Entry 7XV3 (electron microscopy, 2.76 A resolution); this record covers chains A and B of the 5 polymer chains in the assembly.

# Chain A
Name: Engineered G protein subunit S (mini-Gs)
From: Homo sapiens
Chain sequence (361 residues; row label = number of the first residue in the row; note: 26 numbers in that range are skipped by the numbering (no residue carries them; nothing is unmodelled there)):
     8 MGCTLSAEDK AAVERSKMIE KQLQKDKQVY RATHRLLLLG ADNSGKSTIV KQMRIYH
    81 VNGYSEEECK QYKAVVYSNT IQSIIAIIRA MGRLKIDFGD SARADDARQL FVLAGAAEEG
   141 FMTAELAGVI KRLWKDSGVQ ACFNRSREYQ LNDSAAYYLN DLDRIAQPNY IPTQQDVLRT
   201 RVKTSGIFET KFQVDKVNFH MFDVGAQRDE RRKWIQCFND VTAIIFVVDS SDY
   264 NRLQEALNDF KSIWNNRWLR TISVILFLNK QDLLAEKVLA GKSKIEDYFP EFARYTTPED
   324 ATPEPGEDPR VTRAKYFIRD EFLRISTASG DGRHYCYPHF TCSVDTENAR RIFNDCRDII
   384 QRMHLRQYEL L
Disordered / not traced: 8-11, 81-203

# Chain B
Name: Guanine nucleotide-binding protein G(I)/G(S)/G(T) subunit beta-1
From: Homo sapiens
UniProtKB: P62873 (GBB1_HUMAN); numbering as in UniProt (aligned over 2-340)
Chain sequence (345 residues; each row starts with the number of its first residue; numbers below 1 keep their minus sign (Met-4 is residue -4)):
    -4 MGSLLQSELD QLRQEAEQLK NQIRDARKAC ADATLSQITN NIDPVGRIQM RTRRTLRGHL
    56 AKIYAMHWGT DSRLLVSASQ DGKLIIWDSY TTNKVHAIPL RSSWVMTCAY APSGNYVACG
   116 GLDNICSIYN LKTREGNVRV SRELAGHTGY LSCCRFLDDN QIVTSSGDTT CALWDIETGQ
   176 QTTTFTGHTG DVMSLSLAPD TRLFVSGACD ASAKLWDVRE GMCRQTFTGH ESDINAICFF
   236 PNGNAFATGS DDATCRLFDL RADQELMTYS HDNIICGITS VSFSKSGRLL LAGYDDFNCN
   296 VWDALKADRA GVLAGHDNRV SCLGVTDDGM AVATGSWDSF LKIWN
Disordered / not traced: -4 to 2
Differences from the reference sequence: initiating methionine (-4); expression tag (-3 to 1)
UniProt features mapped onto this chain:
  - modified residue: Ser2 (N-acetylserine), His266 (Phosphohistidine)
  - natural variant: Leu30 (L30F: In MRD42; uncertain significance), Arg52 (R52G: In MRD42), Gly64 (G64V: In MRD42), Asp76 (D76E: In MRD42; D76G: In MRD42), Gly77 (G77S: In MRD42), Lys78 (K78R: In MRD42), Ile80 (I80N: In MRD42; I80T: In MRD42), His91 (H91R: In MRD42; uncertain significance), Ala92 (A92T: In MRD42), Pro94 (P94S: In MRD42), Leu95 (L95P: In MRD42), Arg96 (R96L: In MRD42), 5 further natural variant entries in UniProt

# How chain A and chain B interact
Pairs across the interface (39):
  Ala19(A) with Asn88(B)
  Arg22(A) with Val90(B), hydrogen bond (side chain-backbone); His91(B)
  Ser23(A) with Asn88(B), hydrogen bond; Lys89(B)
  Ile26(A) with Val90(B)
  Glu27(A) with Lys89(B), salt bridge
  Leu30(A) with Lys78(B)
  Asp33(A) with Lys78(B), salt bridge
  Lys34(A) with Leu55(B)
  Gly206(A) with Asp118(B)
  Phe222(A) with Trp99(B), hydrophobic
  Ala226(A) with Asn119(B); Thr143(B)
  Gln227(A) with Leu117(B); Asn119(B); Tyr145(B)
  Arg228(A) with Gly162(B), hydrogen bond (side chain-backbone); Asp163(B); Thr164(B); Asp186(B), salt bridge
  Arg232(A) with Cys204(B); Asp228(B), salt bridge
  Lys233(A) with Tyr145(B); Met188(B); Cys204(B); Asp228(B), salt bridge; Asn230(B)
  Trp234(A) with Leu117(B), hydrophobic; Tyr145(B)
  Gln236(A) with Arg314(B), hydrogen bond
  Cys237(A) with Lys57(B), hydrogen bond (backbone-side chain); Gln75(B), hydrogen bond; Trp99(B)
  Phe238(A) with Trp99(B), hydrophobic
  Asn239(A) with Lys57(B), hydrogen bond; Trp332(B)
  Trp281(A) with Arg314(B); Trp332(B), hydrophobic
Interface residues without a listed pair, chain A (27 interface residues in all): Tyr37, Arg38, Ser205, Ile207, Asp240, Arg280
Interface residues without a listed pair, chain B (33 interface residues in all): Gly53, Ala56, Tyr59, Asp76, Ala92, Met101, Gly144, Asp246, Asp290

# Summary
The interface between chain A and chain B involves 27 residues on one side and 33 on the other, with 7
hydrogen bonds and 5 salt bridges. Among the polar pairs are Glu27(A)-Lys89(B), Asp33(A)-Lys78(B) and
Arg228(A)-Asp186(B).
Chain A is Engineered G protein subunit S (mini-Gs) and chain B is Guanine nucleotide-binding protein
G(I)/G(S)/G(T) subunit beta-1, both from Homo sapiens; the structure, Cryo-EM structure of LPS-bound GPR174 in
complex with Gs protein, was determined by electron microscopy.
